PDB entry 6UEE | X-ray diffraction, 2.10 A resolution | chains A and C of the 3 polymer chains in the assembly

== Chain A (and C) ==
Protein: Acyl-[acyl-carrier-protein]--UDP-N-acetylglucosamine O-acyltransferase
Organism: Pseudomonas aeruginosa (strain PA7)
Notes: EC 2.3.1.129; chain C of this document is another copy of the same molecule, construct and numbering; everything in this record applies to it too
UniProtKB: A6V1E4 (LPXA_PSEA7); residues 1-258 here = UniProt positions 1-258
Sequence (258 residues; each row starts with the number of its first residue):
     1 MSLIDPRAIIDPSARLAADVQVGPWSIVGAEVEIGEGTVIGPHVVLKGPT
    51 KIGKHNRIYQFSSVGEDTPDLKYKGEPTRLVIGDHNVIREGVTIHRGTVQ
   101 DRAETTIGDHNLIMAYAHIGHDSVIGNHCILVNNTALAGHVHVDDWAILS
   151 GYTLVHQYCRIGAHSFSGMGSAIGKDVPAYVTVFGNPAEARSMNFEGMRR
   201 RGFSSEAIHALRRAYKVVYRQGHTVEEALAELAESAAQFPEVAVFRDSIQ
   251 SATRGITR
Small-molecule neighbours:
  - 4-(naphthalen-1-yl)-4-oxobutanoic acid (Q5M), molecule 1: Leu3, Asp5, Arg7, Gln21, Val22, Gly23, Pro24, Val39, Ile40, Gly41, Pro42, Arg57
  - 4-(naphthalen-1-yl)-4-oxobutanoic acid (Q5M), molecule 2: Met114, Val132, Asn133, Ser150, Gly151, Phe166, Met169
  - 4-(naphthalen-1-yl)-4-oxobutanoic acid (Q5M), molecule 3: His118, Ala136, Ala138, His156, Gln157
Reported in the primary citation:
  - binding site for 4-(naphthalen-1-yl)-4-oxobutanoic acid: Leu3, Gly23, Pro24, Arg57, His118, Val132, Asn133, Ala136, Ala138, Gly151, His156, Gln157, Met169
  - specificity-determining residues: Met169 (citing earlier work)
  - conformationally variable residues (side-chain flip): His156, Gln157, Met169
  - catalytic residues: Asp70, His121 (citing earlier work)

== How chain A and chain C interact ==
Residue-residue contacts (45; chain A residue first):
  Arg7(A) - Trp25(C)
  Ile9(A) - Arg7(C)
  Ile9(A) - Pro24(C)  hydrophobic
  Ile9(A) - Trp25(C)  hydrophobic
  Trp25(A) - Trp25(C)
  Trp25(A) - His43(C)  hydrogen bond (backbone-side chain)
  Ile27(A) - Trp25(C)  hydrophobic
  Ile27(A) - Pro42(C)  hydrophobic
  His43(A) - His43(C)  hydrogen bond
  His43(A) - Phe61(C)
  Val45(A) - Gln60(C)
  Val45(A) - Phe61(C)  hydrophobic
  Phe61(A) - Phe61(C)
  Phe61(A) - Tyr116(C)
  Ser62(A) - Phe61(C)
  Ser63(A) - Gln60(C)  hydrogen bond
  Ser63(A) - Phe61(C)
  Ser63(A) - Glu90(C)
  Glu66(A) - Tyr59(C)
  Glu66(A) - Gln60(C)  hydrogen bond
  Glu66(A) - Arg89(C)
  Glu66(A) - Glu90(C)
  Asp67(A) - Arg89(C)  hydrogen bond (backbone-side chain)
  Thr68(A) - Arg89(C)
  Pro69(A) - Arg89(C)
  Pro69(A) - Met114(C)  hydrophobic
  Asp70(A) - Leu112(C)
  Gly91(A) - Tyr116(C)  hydrogen bond (backbone-side chain)
  Thr93(A) - Glu90(C)
  Thr93(A) - Tyr116(C)
  His95(A) - Arg89(C)  hydrogen bond
  His95(A) - Glu90(C)  salt bridge
  Tyr116(A) - Tyr116(C)
  His118(A) - Asn133(C)  hydrogen bond
  Asn134(A) - Asn134(C)
  Asn134(A) - Tyr152(C)  hydrogen bond (backbone-side chain)
  Ala136(A) - Tyr152(C)  hydrophobic
  Tyr152(A) - Tyr152(C)  hydrophobic
  Leu154(A) - Gly151(C)
  Leu154(A) - Tyr152(C)  hydrophobic
  Leu154(A) - Met169(C)  hydrophobic
  Leu154(A) - Gly170(C)
  His156(A) - Met169(C)  hydrogen bond
  Asn186(A) - Met169(C)
  Asn186(A) - Gly170(C)  hydrogen bond (side chain-backbone)
Also at the interface, not in a pair above, chain A (27 interface residues in all): Ser26, Val155
Also at the interface, not in a pair above, chain C (21 interface residues in all): Ile130, Gly185

== Summary ==
The interface between chain A and chain C involves 27 residues on one side and 21 on the other; the contacts
include 11 hydrogen bonds and 1 salt bridge. Polar pairs include His95(A)-Glu90(C), Trp25(A)-His43(C) and
His43(A)-His43(C). From the paper: catalytic residues Asp70(A) and His121(A); a binding site for
4-(naphthalen-1-yl)-4-oxobutanoic acid at Leu3(A), Gly23(A) and Pro24(A) among others.
Both chains are Acyl-[acyl-carrier-protein]--UDP-N-acetylglucosamine O-acyltransferase (Pseudomonas aeruginosa
(strain PA7)). Entry 6UEE (Pseudomonas aeruginosa LpxA Complex Structure with Ligand) was determined by X-ray
diffraction, deposited together with 6UEC, 6UED and 6UEG.
